PDB entry 4HQS | X-ray diffraction, 1.48 A resolution | chain A

# Chain A
Molecule: Thioredoxin family protein
Source organism: Streptococcus pneumoniae
UniProt: Q97RX4 (Q97RX4_STRPN); numbering as in UniProt (aligned over 21-188)
Chain sequence (190 residues; row label = number of the first residue in the row; numbers below 1 keep their minus sign (Met-1 is residue -1)):
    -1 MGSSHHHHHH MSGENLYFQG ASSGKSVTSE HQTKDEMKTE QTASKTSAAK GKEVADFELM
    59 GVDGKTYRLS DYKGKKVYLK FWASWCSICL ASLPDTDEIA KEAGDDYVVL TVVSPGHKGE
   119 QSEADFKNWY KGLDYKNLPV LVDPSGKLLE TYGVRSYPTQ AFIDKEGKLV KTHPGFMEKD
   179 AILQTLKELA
Not modelled in the structure: -1 to 52, 188
Construct notes: expression tag (-1 to 20)
Disulfide bonds: Cys84-Cys87
Metal / ion sites: Mg2+ site 1: Gly62, Thr64; Mg2+ site 2 near Ser82 (its only coordinating residue here); Mg2+ site 3: Ser112, Tyr155; Mg2+ site 4: His115, Tyr155
Reported in the primary citation:
  - catalytic residues: Cys84, Cys87
  - specificity-determining residues: Tyr155

# In short
Gly62 and Thr64 coordinate Mg2+ site 1. Ser112 and Tyr155 coordinate Mg2+ site 3. From the paper: catalytic
residues Cys84 and Cys87; the specificity determinant Tyr155.
Chain A is Thioredoxin family protein (Streptococcus pneumoniae); the structure, Crystal structure of the
pneumoccocal exposed lipoprotein thioredoxin sp_0659 (Etrx1) from Streptococcus pneumoniae strain TIGR4, was
determined by X-ray diffraction (same publication as 4HQZ and 2YP6).
